1Q43 - chain A; structure by X-ray diffraction, 2.00 A resolution.

[Chain A]
Name: Potassium/sodium hyperpolarization-activated cyclic nucleotide-gated channel 2
From: Mus musculus
UniProtKB: O88703 (HCN2_MOUSE); residues 443-645 here = UniProt positions 443-645
Chain sequence (207 residues; numbered 439 to 645; the number before each row is that of its first residue):
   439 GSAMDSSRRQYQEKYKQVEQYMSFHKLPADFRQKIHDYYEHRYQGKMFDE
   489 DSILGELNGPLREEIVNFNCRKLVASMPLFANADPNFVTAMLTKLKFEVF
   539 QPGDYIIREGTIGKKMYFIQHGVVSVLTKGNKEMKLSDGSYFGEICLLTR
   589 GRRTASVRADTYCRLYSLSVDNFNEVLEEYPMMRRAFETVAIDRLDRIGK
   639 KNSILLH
Not modelled in the structure: 439-442, 567-570, 636-645
Sequence notes: cloning artifact (439-442); modified residue (460, 485, 515, 529, 554, 572, 620-621)
Modified residues: Mse-460, Mse-485, Mse-515, Mse-529, Mse-554, Mse-572, Mse-620, Mse-621 (selenomethionine; parent Met)
Residues lining bound ligands: adenosine-3',5'-cyclic-monophosphate (CMP): Ile-545, Val-564, Mse-572, Leu-574, Phe-580, Gly-581, Glu-582, Ile-583, Cys-584, Arg-590, Arg-591, Thr-592, Ala-593, Val-595, Arg-632, Arg-635
UniProt features mapped onto this chain:
  - binding site (3',5'-cyclic AMP): Gly-581, Glu-582, Cys-584, Arg-591, Thr-592, Arg-632
  - modified residue: Ser-641 (Phosphoserine)
  - mutagenesis: Ser-594 (S594R: Shifts channel activation to more negative voltage, slows channel opening and speeds up channel closure. Reduces sensitivity to activation by cAMP)

[Overview]
Ligands of chain A: adenosine-3',5'-cyclic-monophosphate. From UniProt: 6 residues binding 3',5'-cyclic AMP
and one mutagenesis site.
Chain A is Potassium/sodium hyperpolarization-activated cyclic nucleotide-gated channel 2 (Mus musculus); the
structure, HCN2I 443-640 in the presence of cAMP, selenomethionine derivative, was determined by X-ray
diffraction together with 1Q3E and 1Q5O from the same study.
